Entry 1VSQ (solution NMR); this record covers chains A and C of the 3 polymer chains in the assembly.

# Chain A
Molecule: Mannose-specific phosphotransferase enzyme IIA component
Source organism: Escherichia coli
Notes: EC 2.7.1.-
UniProtKB: P69797 (PTNAB_ECOLI); residue numbers follow UniProt; this construct covers 2-134
Amino-acid sequence (133 residues; row label = number of the first residue in the row):
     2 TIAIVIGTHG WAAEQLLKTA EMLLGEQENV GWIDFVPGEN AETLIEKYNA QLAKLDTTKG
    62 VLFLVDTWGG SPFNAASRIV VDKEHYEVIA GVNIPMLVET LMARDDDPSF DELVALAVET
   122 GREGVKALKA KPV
Modified / non-standard residues: His-10 (n1-phosphonohistidine; NEP)
What the authors report for this chain:
  - catalytic residues: His-10 (citing earlier work)
  - catalytic residues: Ser-72 (proposed by the authors, not directly observed)
  - mutagenesis - H10E (Kd 0.5 mm): unchanged binding to Mannose-specific phosphotransferase enzyme IIB component (chain C)
  - post-translational modification sites: His-10 (citing earlier work)

# Chain C
Molecule: Mannose-specific phosphotransferase enzyme IIB component
Source organism: Escherichia coli
Notes: EC 2.7.1.69
UniProtKB: P69797 (PTNAB_ECOLI); residue numbers follow UniProt; this construct covers 159-323
Amino-acid sequence (165 residues; each row starts with the number of its first residue):
   159 NDYMVIGLAR IDDRLIHGQV ATRWTKETNV SRIIVVSDEV AADTVRKTLL TQVAPPGVTA
   219 HVVDVAKMIR VYNNPKYAGE RVMLLFTNPT DVERLVEGGV KITSVNVGGM AFRQGKTQVN
   279 NAVSVDEKDI EAFKKLNARG IELEVRKVST DPKLKMMDLI SKIDK
What the authors report for this chain:
  - contacts within the chain: Asp-170/His-175
  - catalytic residues: Arg-172 (proposed by the authors, not directly observed)
  - post-translational modification sites: His-175 (citing earlier work)

# Interface between chain A and chain C
Contacting residue pairs - 13 pairs, chain A then chain C:
  Leu-24(A) / Gln-177(C)
  Leu-24(A) / Val-306(C)
  Leu-25(A) / Val-306(C)
  Leu-25(A) / Thr-308(C)
  Gly-26(A) / Asp-309(C)
  Val-99(A) / Gln-177(C)
  Glu-100(A) / Gln-177(C)
  Met-103(A) / Gln-177(C)
  Met-103(A) / Arg-181(C)
  Met-103(A) / Lys-184(C)
  Lys-132(A) / Leu-207(C)
  Pro-133(A) / Thr-206(C)
  Val-134(A) / Val-203(C)
Other interface residues (no listed pair), chain A (11 interface residues in all): Met-23, Leu-129
Other interface residues (no listed pair), chain C (12 interface residues in all): Thr-180, Gln-210, Lys-305
Interface features reported in the paper:
  - residue pairs: Thr-180(C)/Met-103(A), Lys-184(C)/Met-103(A)
  - interface residues, chain A: Met-23(A), Leu-24(A), Leu-25(A), Val-99(A), Met-103(A), Leu-129(A), Lys-132(A), Pro-133(A), Val-134(A)
  - interface residues, chain C: Val-203(C), Leu-207(C)

# In short
11 residues of chain A face 12 of chain C across their interface. The paper describes contacts between
Thr-180(C) and Met-103(A) and Lys-184(C) and Met-103(A). The paper reports catalytic residues His-10(A),
Ser-72(A) and Arg-172(C); H10E of chain A leaves binding to Mannose-specific phosphotransferase enzyme IIB
component (chain C) unchanged.
Here chain A is Mannose-specific phosphotransferase enzyme IIA component and chain C is Mannose-specific
phosphotransferase enzyme IIB component, both from Escherichia coli. Entry 1VSQ (Solution NMR structure of the
productive complex between IIAMannose and IIBMannose of the mannose transporter of ...) was determined by
solution NMR, deposited together with 2JZN and 2JZO.
